Entry 4AKQ (X-ray diffraction, 2.10 A resolution); this record covers chain A.

# Chain A
Molecule: Spore coat protein
Organism: Bacillus subtilis
Notes: EC 1.10.3.2
UniProtKB: P07788 (COTA_BACSU); numbering as in UniProt (aligned over 1-513)
Amino-acid sequence (513 residues; each row starts with the number of its first residue):
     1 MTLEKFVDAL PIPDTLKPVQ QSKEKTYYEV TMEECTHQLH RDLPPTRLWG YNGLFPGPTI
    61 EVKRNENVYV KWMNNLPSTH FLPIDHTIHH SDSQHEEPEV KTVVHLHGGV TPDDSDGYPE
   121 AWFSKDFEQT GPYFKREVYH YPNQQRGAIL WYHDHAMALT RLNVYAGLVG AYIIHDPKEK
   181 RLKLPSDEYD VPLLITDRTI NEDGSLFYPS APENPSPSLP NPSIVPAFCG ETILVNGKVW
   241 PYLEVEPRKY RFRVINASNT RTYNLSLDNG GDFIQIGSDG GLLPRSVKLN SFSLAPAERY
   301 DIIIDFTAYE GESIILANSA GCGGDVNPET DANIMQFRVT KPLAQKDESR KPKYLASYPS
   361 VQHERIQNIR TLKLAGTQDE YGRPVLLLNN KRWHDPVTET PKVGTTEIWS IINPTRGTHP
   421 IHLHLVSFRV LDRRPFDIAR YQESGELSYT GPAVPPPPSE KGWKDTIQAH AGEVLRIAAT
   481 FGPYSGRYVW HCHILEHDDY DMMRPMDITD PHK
Disordered / not traced: 1, 91-95, 512-513
Construct notes: engineered mutation Asp498 (Glu in P07788)
Swiss-Prot annotation at these positions:
  - binding site (Cu cation): His105, His107, His153, His155, His419, His422, His424, His491, Cys492, His493, His497, Met502
  - site: Asp116 (Plays a crucial role in the protonation steps)
  - mutagenesis: Asp116 (D116A: 5-fold decrease in catalytic efficiency with ABTS as substrate. 785-fold decrease in catalytic efficiency with 2,6-DMP as substrate ...), Arg146 (R146K: 357-fold decrease in catalytic efficiency with ABTS as substrate. 152-fold decrease in catalytic efficiency with SGZ as substrate), Leu386 (L386A: Slight decrease in catalytic efficiency. Shows minimal changes in the structure of the copper centers), Arg429 (R429K: 25-fold decrease in catalytic efficiency with ABTS as substrate. 30-fold decrease in catalytic efficiency with SGZ as substrate), Leu431 (L431F: Retains approximately 50% of the wild-type activity with both ABTS and SGZ), Arg476 (R476K: Retains approximately 20% of the wild-type activity with both ABTS and SGZ), Ala478 (A478F: Retains approximately 70% of the wild-type activity with both ABTS and SGZ), Thr480 (T480A: Retains approximately 60% of the wild-type activity with both ABTS and SGZ; T480F: Retains approximately 30% of the wild-type activity with SGZ but does not affect activity with ABTS), His491 (H491C: Decreases copper content. Strong decrease in catalytic efficiency with both ABTS and SGZ), His493 (H493A: Does not affect copper content. Strong decrease in catalytic efficiency with both ABTS and SGZ; H493C: Decreases copper content. Strong decrease in catalytic efficiency with both ABTS and SGZ), Ile494 (I494A: Strong decrease in catalytic efficiency. Significant differences in both the type 1 and type 2 copper centers), His497 (H497A: Loss of laccase activity. Mutant fails to develop the dark brown phenotype typical of the wild type strain. Decreases copper content), 1 further mutagenesis entry in UniProt
Cystine bridges: Cys229-Cys322
Metal / ion sites: Cu ion site 1: His105, His422 (together with oxygen molecule); Cu ion site 2: His107, His153, His493 (together with oxygen molecule); Cu ion site 3: His155, His424, His491 (together with oxygen molecule); Cu ion site 4: His419, Cys492, His497
Ligand contacts: oxygen molecule (OXY): His105, His107, His153, His155, His422, His424, His491, His493
From the paper describing this entry:
  - mutagenesis - E498D: decreased catalytic activity
  - mutagenesis - E498D: unchanged binding to oxygen molecule
  - mutagenesis - E498D: decreased stability in response to T1 site
  - mutagenesis - E498D: decreased binding to Cu ion
  - contacts within the chain: His491-Asp498 (hydrogen bond)
  - Cu ion coordination: His491, His497

# In short
Bound to chain A: oxygen molecule. His105 and His422 form the Cu ion site 1. His107, His153 and His493
coordinate Cu ion site 2. Curated annotation (UniProt) lists 12 Cu cation-binding residues and 13 mutagenesis
sites. From the paper: E498D reduces catalytic activity; Cu ion coordination by His491 and His497.
Chain A is Spore coat protein (Bacillus subtilis); the structure, Mutations in the neighbourhood of
CotA-laccase trinuclear site: E498D mutant, was determined by X-ray diffraction together with 4AKO and 4AKP
from the same study.
